Entry 7D99 (electron microscopy, 2.90 A resolution); this record covers chains A and B.

[Chain A (and B)]
Molecule: potassium-chloride co-transporter KCC4
Source organism: Homo sapiens
Notes: chain B of this document is another copy of the same molecule, construct and numbering; everything in this record applies to it too
UniProt: Q9Y666 (S12A7_HUMAN); residues 1-1083 here = UniProt positions 1-1083
Chain sequence (1113 residues; each row starts with the number of its first residue; numbers below 1 keep their minus sign (Met-21 is residue -21)):
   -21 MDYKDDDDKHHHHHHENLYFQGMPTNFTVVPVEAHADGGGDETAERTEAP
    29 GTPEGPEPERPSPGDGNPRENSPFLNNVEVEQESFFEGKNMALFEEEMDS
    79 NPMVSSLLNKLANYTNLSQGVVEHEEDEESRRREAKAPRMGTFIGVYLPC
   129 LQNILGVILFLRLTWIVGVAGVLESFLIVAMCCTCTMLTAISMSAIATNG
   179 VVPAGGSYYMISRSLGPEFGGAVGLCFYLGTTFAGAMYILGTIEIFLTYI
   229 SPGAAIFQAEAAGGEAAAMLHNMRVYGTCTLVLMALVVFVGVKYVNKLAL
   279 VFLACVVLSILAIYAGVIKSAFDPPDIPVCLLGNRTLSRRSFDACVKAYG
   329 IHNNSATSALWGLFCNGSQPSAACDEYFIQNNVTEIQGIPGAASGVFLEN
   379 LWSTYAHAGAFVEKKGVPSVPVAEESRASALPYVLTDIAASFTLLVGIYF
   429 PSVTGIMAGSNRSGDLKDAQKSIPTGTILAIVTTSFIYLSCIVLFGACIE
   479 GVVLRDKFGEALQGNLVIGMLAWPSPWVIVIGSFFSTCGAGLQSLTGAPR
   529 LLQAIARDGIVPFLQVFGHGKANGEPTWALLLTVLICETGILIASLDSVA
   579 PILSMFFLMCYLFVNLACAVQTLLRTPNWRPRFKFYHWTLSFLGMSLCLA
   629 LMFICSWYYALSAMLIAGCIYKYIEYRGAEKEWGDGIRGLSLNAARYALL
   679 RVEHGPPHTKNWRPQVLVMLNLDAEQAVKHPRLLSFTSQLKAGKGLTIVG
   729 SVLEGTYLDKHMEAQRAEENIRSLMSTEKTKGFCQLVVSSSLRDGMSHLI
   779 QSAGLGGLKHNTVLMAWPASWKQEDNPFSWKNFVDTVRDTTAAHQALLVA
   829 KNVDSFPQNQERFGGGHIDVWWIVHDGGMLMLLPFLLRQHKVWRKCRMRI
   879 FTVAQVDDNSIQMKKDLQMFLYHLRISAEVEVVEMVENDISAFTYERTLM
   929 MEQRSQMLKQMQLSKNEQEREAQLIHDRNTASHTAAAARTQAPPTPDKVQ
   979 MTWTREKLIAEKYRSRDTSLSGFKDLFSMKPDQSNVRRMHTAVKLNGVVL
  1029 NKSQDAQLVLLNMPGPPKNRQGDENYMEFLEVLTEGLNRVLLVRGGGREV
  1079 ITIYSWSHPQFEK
Unresolved in the structure: -21 to 81, 106-115, 914-1010, 1080-1091
Disulfide bonds: Cys163-Cys626, Cys308-Cys323, Cys343-Cys352
Glycans and other covalent adducts: N-acetylglucosamine (NAG) linked to Asn312, Asn360
Differences from the reference sequence: initiating methionine (-21); expression tag (-20 to 0, 1084-1091)
Swiss-Prot annotation at these positions:
  - region: Gly664 to Val680 (Scissor helix)
  - binding site (K(+)): Asn131, Ile132, Pro429, Thr432
  - binding site (chloride): Val135, Pro429, Gly433, Ile434, Tyr589
  - modified residue: Thr30 (Phosphothreonine), Ser50 (Phosphoserine), Ser62 (Phosphoserine), Thr973 (Phosphothreonine), Thr980 (Phosphothreonine)
  - glycosylation (N-linked (GlcNAc...) asparagine): Asn312, Asn360

[How chain A and chain B interact]
Contacting residue pairs - 109 pairs, chain A then chain B:
  His102(A) - Lys869(B)
  Glu103(A) - Lys869(B)
  Asp105(A) - Arg840(B)  hydrogen bond (backbone-side chain)
  Asp105(A) - Lys869(B)
  Leu601(A) - Ile665(B)
  Leu602(A) - Leu668(B)  hydrophobic
  Arg603(A) - Ile665(B)
  Arg603(A) - Arg666(B)
  Phe631(A) - Leu639(B)  hydrophobic
  Trp635(A) - Trp635(B)  hydrophobic
  Leu639(A) - Phe631(B)  hydrophobic
  Lys659(A) - Arg691(B)  hydrogen bond (backbone-side chain)
  Glu660(A) - Arg691(B)
  Glu660(A) - Gln693(B)
  Glu660(A) - Lys722(B)
  Glu660(A) - Gly723(B)  hydrogen bond (side chain-backbone)
  Trp661(A) - Gln693(B)
  Trp661(A) - Leu724(B)  hydrophobic
  Asp663(A) - Thr687(B)
  Ile665(A) - Leu601(B)
  Ile665(A) - Arg603(B)
  Arg666(A) - Arg603(B)
  Arg666(A) - Val680(B)  hydrogen bond (side chain-backbone)
  Arg666(A) - Gly683(B)
  Arg666(A) - Pro684(B)  hydrogen bond (side chain-backbone)
  Leu668(A) - Leu602(B)  hydrophobic
  Ser669(A) - Ala676(B)
  Ser669(A) - Arg679(B)
  Ser669(A) - Val680(B)
  Leu670(A) - Val680(B)  hydrophobic
  Leu670(A) - Gly785(B)
  Leu670(A) - Leu786(B)
  Ala673(A) - Ala673(B)
  Ala673(A) - Leu677(B)  hydrophobic
  Arg674(A) - Lys722(B)  hydrogen bond (side chain-backbone)
  Arg674(A) - Gly723(B)
  Ala676(A) - Ser669(B)
  Leu677(A) - Ala673(B)  hydrophobic
  Leu677(A) - Phe761(B)  hydrophobic
  Leu678(A) - Gly760(B)
  Leu678(A) - Phe761(B)  hydrophobic
  Arg679(A) - Ser669(B)
  Val680(A) - Arg666(B)  hydrogen bond (backbone-side chain)
  Val680(A) - Ser669(B)
  Val680(A) - Leu670(B)  hydrophobic
  Glu681(A) - Arg750(B)  salt bridge
  Glu681(A) - Phe761(B)
  Gly683(A) - Arg666(B)
  Pro684(A) - Arg666(B)  hydrogen bond (backbone-side chain)
  Thr687(A) - Asp663(B)
  Arg691(A) - Lys659(B)  hydrogen bond (side chain-backbone)
  Arg691(A) - Glu660(B)
  Gln693(A) - Glu660(B)
  Gln693(A) - Trp661(B)
  Lys722(A) - Glu660(B)
  Lys722(A) - Arg674(B)  hydrogen bond (backbone-side chain)
  Gly723(A) - Glu660(B)  hydrogen bond (backbone-side chain)
  Gly723(A) - Arg674(B)
  Leu724(A) - Trp661(B)  hydrophobic
  Ile726(A) - Leu783(B)  hydrophobic
  Tyr735(A) - Gln779(B)
  Tyr735(A) - Asp817(B)
  Tyr735(A) - Ala820(B)
  Tyr735(A) - Ala821(B)
  Leu736(A) - Arg816(B)
  Leu736(A) - Asp817(B)
  Arg750(A) - Glu681(B)  salt bridge
  Gly760(A) - Leu678(B)
  Phe761(A) - Leu677(B)  hydrophobic
  Phe761(A) - Leu678(B)  hydrophobic
  Phe761(A) - Glu681(B)
  Phe761(A) - Leu783(B)  hydrophobic
  Gln763(A) - Ser780(B)
  Gln763(A) - Gly782(B)
  Gln763(A) - Leu783(B)
  Val765(A) - His776(B)
  Val765(A) - Ser780(B)
  Val766(A) - His776(B)
  Val766(A) - Gln779(B)  hydrogen bond (backbone-side chain)
  Ser767(A) - His776(B)
  Ser768(A) - Asp772(B)  hydrogen bond
  Asp772(A) - Ser768(B)  hydrogen bond
  His776(A) - Val765(B)
  His776(A) - Val766(B)
  His776(A) - Ser767(B)
  His776(A) - His776(B)  hydrogen bond
  Gln779(A) - Tyr735(B)
  Gln779(A) - Val766(B)  hydrogen bond (side chain-backbone)
  Ser780(A) - Gln763(B)
  Ser780(A) - Val765(B)
  Gly782(A) - Gln763(B)
  Gly782(A) - Leu783(B)
  Leu783(A) - Ile726(B)  hydrophobic
  Leu783(A) - Phe761(B)  hydrophobic
  Leu783(A) - Gln763(B)
  Leu783(A) - Gly782(B)
  Leu783(A) - Leu786(B)  hydrophobic
  Gly785(A) - Leu670(B)
  Leu786(A) - Leu670(B)
  Leu786(A) - Leu783(B)  hydrophobic
  Arg816(A) - Leu736(B)
  Asp817(A) - Tyr735(B)
  Asp817(A) - Leu736(B)
  Ala820(A) - Tyr735(B)
  Ala821(A) - Tyr735(B)
  Arg840(A) - Asp105(B)  hydrogen bond (side chain-backbone)
  Lys869(A) - His102(B)
  Lys869(A) - Glu103(B)
  Lys869(A) - Asp105(B)
Other interface residues (no listed pair), chain A (70 interface residues in all): Gly662, Asn671, Ala672, Pro685, Asn689, Gly721, His739, Lys759, Ser775, Gly784, Lys787
Other interface residues (no listed pair), chain B (70 interface residues in all): Gly662, Asn671, Ala672, Pro685, Asn689, Gly721, His739, Lys759, Ser775, Gly784, Lys787

[In short]
Chain A and chain B each contribute 70 residues to their interface; the contacts include 17 hydrogen bonds and
2 salt bridges. Polar pairs include Glu681(A)-Arg750(B), Asp105(A)-Arg840(B) and Lys659(A)-Arg691(B). From
UniProt: 4 K+-binding residues and 5 chloride-binding residues on chain A.
Chain A and chain B are both potassium-chloride co-transporter KCC4 (Homo sapiens); the structure, human
potassium-chloride co-transporter KCC4, was determined by electron microscopy, deposited together with 7D8Z
and 7D90.
